PDB entry 3G2S | X-ray diffraction, 1.70 A resolution | chains A and C

Chain A:
Molecule: ADP-ribosylation factor-binding protein GGA1
Organism: Homo sapiens
Notes: fragment: VHS Domain (N-terminal domain)
Reference sequence: Q9UJY5 (GGA1_HUMAN); residue numbers follow UniProt; this construct covers 1-147
Chain sequence (149 residues; row label = number of the first residue in the row; numbers below 1 keep their minus sign (Gly-1 is residue -1)):
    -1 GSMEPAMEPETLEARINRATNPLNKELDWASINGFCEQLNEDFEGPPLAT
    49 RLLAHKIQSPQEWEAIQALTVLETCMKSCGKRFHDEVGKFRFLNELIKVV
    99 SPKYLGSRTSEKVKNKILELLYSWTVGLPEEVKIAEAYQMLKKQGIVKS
Not modelled in the structure: -1 to 1
Sequence notes: expression tag (-1 to 0)
Disulfides: Cys34-Cys73
UniProt features mapped onto this chain:
  - modified residue: Met1 (N-acetylmethionine)
  - mutagenesis: Asn92 (N92A: Abolishes interaction with IGF2R)

Chain C:
Molecule: C-terminal fragment of Sortilin-related receptor
Reference sequence: Q92673 (SORL_HUMAN); residues 1-13 here correspond to UniProt positions 2202-2214 (UniProt number = residue number + 2201)
Chain sequence (13 residues; numbered 1 to 13; the number before each row is that of its first residue):
     1 ITGFSDDVPMVIA
Not modelled in the structure: 1-2
UniProt features mapped onto this chain:
  - motif: Asp7 to Val11 (DXXLL motif involved in the interaction with GGA1)
  - modified residue: Ser5 (Phosphoserine)

Chain A / chain C interface:
Pairs across the interface (26):
  Lys87(A) with Asp6(C), salt bridge; Asp7(C)
  Phe88(A) with Asp7(C), hydrogen bond (backbone-side chain); Val8(C); Met10(C), hydrophobic
  Arg89(A) with Asp6(C), hydrogen bond (side chain-backbone); Asp7(C), hydrogen bond (backbone-side chain); Val8(C)
  Asn92(A) with Val8(C); Pro9(C), hydrogen bond (side chain-backbone); Met10(C); Val11(C), hydrogen bond (side chain-backbone)
  Ile95(A) with Val11(C); Ala13(C), hydrophobic
  Ser99(A) with Ala13(C), hydrogen bond (side chain-backbone)
  Lys101(A) with Ile12(C); Ala13(C)
  Tyr102(A) with Val11(C), hydrophobic; Ile12(C)
  Lys131(A) with Asp7(C), salt bridge
  Ala135(A) with Met10(C), hydrophobic
  Met138(A) with Met10(C), hydrophobic; Val11(C); Ala13(C), hydrogen bond (side chain-backbone)
  Leu139(A) with Ala13(C), hydrophobic
  Gln142(A) with Ala13(C)
Interface residues without a listed pair, chain A (17 interface residues in all): Lys96, Pro100, Glu134, Ile144

Overview:
The interface between chain A and chain C involves 17 residues on one side and 8 on the other, with 7 hydrogen
bonds and 2 salt bridges. Among the polar pairs are Lys87(A)-Asp6(C), Lys131(A)-Asp7(C) and Phe88(A)-Asp7(C).
From UniProt: one mutagenesis site on chain A.
Chain A is ADP-ribosylation factor-binding protein GGA1 (Homo sapiens) and chain C is C-terminal fragment of
Sortilin-related receptor; the structure, VHS Domain of human GGA1 complexed with SorLA C-terminal Peptide,
was determined by X-ray diffraction, deposited together with 3G2T, 3G2V and 3G2W.
